Entry 7UB2 (electron microscopy, 3.40 A resolution); this record covers chains J and Z of the 12 polymer chains in the assembly.

# Chain J
Protein: RecT
Source organism: Listeria innocua Clip11262
Reference sequence: Q92FL9 (Q92FL9_LISIN); numbering as in UniProt (aligned over 1-271)
Chain sequence (274 residues; each row starts with the number of its first residue; numbers below 1 keep their minus sign (Gly-2 is residue -2)):
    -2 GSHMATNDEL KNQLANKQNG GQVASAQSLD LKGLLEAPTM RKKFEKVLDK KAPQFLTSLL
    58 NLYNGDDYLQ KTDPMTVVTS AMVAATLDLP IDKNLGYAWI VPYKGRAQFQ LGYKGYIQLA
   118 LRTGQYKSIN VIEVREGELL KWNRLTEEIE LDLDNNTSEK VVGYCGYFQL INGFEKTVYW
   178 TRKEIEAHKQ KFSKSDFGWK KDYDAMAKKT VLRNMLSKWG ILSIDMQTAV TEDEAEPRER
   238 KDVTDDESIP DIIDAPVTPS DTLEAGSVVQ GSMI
Unresolved in the structure: -2 to 33, 225-271
Differences from the reference sequence: expression tag (-2 to 0)
From the paper describing this entry:
  - binding site for the 49-nt DNA strand: Trp96, Gln107, Tyr110, His185, Lys206, Arg210, Asn211, Lys215
  - binding site for the 49-nt DNA strand (chain Z): Val98, Tyr100, Lys101, Lys191, Phe194
  - mutagenesis - K157A, K180A: unchanged binding to DNA
  - mutagenesis - K111A/K215A, K206A/K215A, K206A/R210A, K206E, R210A/K215A, K215A/W216A: abolished binding to DNA
  - mutagenesis - L118A/F171A, I126H, W216R: abolished expression
  - mutagenesis - V98A, K191A/F194A: decreased binding to duplex intermediate
  - mutagenesis - V98W, Y100A, Y100E, K101A, K101E, Q107A, Q107H, K191A, K191E, F194A, F194E: unchanged binding to duplex intermediate
  - mutagenesis - V98A: unchanged binding to ssDNA
  - mutagenesis - K111A: decreased binding to DNA

# Chain Z
Molecule: 49-nt DNA strand
Sequence (49 nucleotides; row label = number of the first residue in the row):
    15 TTTTTTTTTT TTTTTTTTTT TTTTTTTTTT TTTTTTTTTT TTTTTTTTT

# Chain J / chain Z interface
Contacting residue pairs (11; chain J residue first):
  Val98(J) - DT37(Z)  base contact
  Pro99(J) - DT37(Z)  sugar contact
  Tyr100(J) - DT37(Z)  sugar contact
  Tyr100(J) - DT38(Z)  stacking on the base
  Lys101(J) - DT38(Z)  phosphate contact
  Gln105(J) - DT38(Z)  base contact
  Lys191(J) - DT37(Z)  sugar contact
  Ser192(J) - DT35(Z)  base contact
  Ser192(J) - DT36(Z)  base contact
  Phe194(J) - DT34(Z)  sugar contact
  Phe194(J) - DT35(Z)  base contact
Also at the interface, not in a pair above, chain J (10 interface residues in all): Lys90, Gly195
Also at the interface, not in a pair above, chain Z (7 interface residues in all): DT33, DT39

# In short
Chain J and chain Z form an interface of 10 and 7 residues respectively, with 1 aromatic stacking contact. The
paper reports a binding site for the 49-nt DNA strand at Trp96(J), Gln107(J) and Tyr110(J) among others;
K111A/K215A, K206A/K215A and K206A/R210A of chain J, among others, abolish binding to DNA; 25 substitutions
were tested in all.
Chain J is RecT (Listeria innocua Clip11262) and chain Z is a 49-nt DNA strand; the structure, Structure of
RecT protein from Listeria innoccua phage A118 in complex with 83-mer annealed duplex, was determined by
electron microscopy, deposited together with 7UBB.
